8SW3 - chains H and L of the 18 polymer chains in the assembly; structure by electron microscopy, 2.80 A resolution.

[Chain H]
Name: 12C11 heavy chain variable region
Chain sequence (130 residues; row label = number of the first residue in the row; a row labelled like 82A-82C holds insertion residues (82A, then the next letters in order)):
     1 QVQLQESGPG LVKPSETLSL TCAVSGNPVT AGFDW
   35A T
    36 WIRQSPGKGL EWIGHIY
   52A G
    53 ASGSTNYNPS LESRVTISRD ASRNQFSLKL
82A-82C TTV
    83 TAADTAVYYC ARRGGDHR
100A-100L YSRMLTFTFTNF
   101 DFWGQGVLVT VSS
Not modelled in the structure: 113
Disulfide bonds: Cys22-Cys92

[Chain L]
Name: 12C11 light chain variable region
Chain sequence (110 residues; row label = number of the first residue in the row; note: 1 number in that range is skipped by the numbering (no residue carries it; nothing is unmodelled there); a row labelled like 27A-27B holds insertion residues (27A, then the next letters in order)):
     1 QSVLTQPPS
    11 VSEAARKSVS ISCSGSD
27A-27B SN
    28 IGSNSVSWFQ QFPGTAPKLL IHFNNQRASG VSDRFSGSKS GTSASLAISG LQTDDEADYY
    88 CAAWDDSL
95A-95B TA
    96 AVFGTGTRLT VL
Not modelled in the structure: 1, 107
Disulfide bonds: Cys23-Cys88

[Chain H / chain L interface]
Contacting residue pairs - 40 pairs, chain H then chain L:
  Ile37(H) with Phe98(L), hydrophobic
  Gln39(H) with Gln38(L), hydrogen bond; Tyr87(L), hydrogen bond
  Gly44(H) with Tyr87(L)
  Leu45(H) with Pro44(L), hydrophobic; Tyr87(L); Phe98(L)
  Trp47(H) with Trp91(L), hydrophobic; Ala95B(L), hydrophobic; Ala96(L); Phe98(L), hydrophobic
  His50(H) with Trp91(L)
  Asn58(H) with Thr95A(L)
  Pro61(H) with Leu95(L); Ala95B(L)
  Tyr91(H) with Gln38(L); Thr42(L); Ala43(L), hydrophobic
  Arg95(H) with Trp91(L)
  Phe100G(H) with Trp91(L), hydrophobic
  Thr100H(H) with Asn31(L), hydrogen bond; Trp91(L)
  Phe100I(H) with Phe50(L), hydrophobic
  Thr100J(H) with Ser34(L), hydrogen bond; Phe36(L); Ala89(L), hydrogen bond (side chain-backbone); Ala90(L); Trp91(L); Ala96(L)
  Asn100K(H) with Leu46(L); His49(L)
  Phe100L(H) with Phe36(L), hydrophobic; Leu46(L); Phe98(L), hydrophobic
  Asp101(H) with Leu46(L)
  Trp103(H) with Phe36(L); Ala43(L), hydrophobic; Pro44(L)
  Gly104(H) with Ala43(L)
  Gln105(H) with Thr42(L), hydrogen bond
Interface residues without a listed pair, chain H (26 interface residues in all): Lys43, Glu46, Tyr59, Asn60, Tyr100A, Leu100E
Interface residues without a listed pair, chain L (22 interface residues in all): Ser32, Asp93, Thr100

[Summary]
26 residues of chain H and 22 residues of chain L are in contact, with 6 hydrogen bonds. Polar pairs include
Gln39(H)-Gln38(L), Gln39(H)-Tyr87(L) and Thr100H(H)-Asn31(L).
Here chain H is 12C11 heavy chain variable region and chain L is 12C11 light chain variable region. Entry 8SW3
(BG505 GT1.1 SOSIP in complex with NHP Fabs 12C11 and RM20A3) was determined by electron microscopy, deposited
together with 8D01 and 8D0Y.
